PDB entry 5DHS | X-ray diffraction, 2.62 A resolution | chains C and D of the 4 polymer chains in the assembly

# Chain C (and D)
Protein: NAD kinase 1
From: Listeria monocytogenes serovar 1/2a (strain ATCC BAA-679 / EGD-e)
Notes: EC 2.7.1.23; chain D of this document is another copy of the same molecule, construct and numbering; everything in this record applies to it too
UniProt: Q8Y8D7 (NADK1_LISMO); residues 1-264 here = UniProt positions 1-264
Amino-acid sequence (272 residues; numbered 1 to 272; the number before each row is that of its first residue):
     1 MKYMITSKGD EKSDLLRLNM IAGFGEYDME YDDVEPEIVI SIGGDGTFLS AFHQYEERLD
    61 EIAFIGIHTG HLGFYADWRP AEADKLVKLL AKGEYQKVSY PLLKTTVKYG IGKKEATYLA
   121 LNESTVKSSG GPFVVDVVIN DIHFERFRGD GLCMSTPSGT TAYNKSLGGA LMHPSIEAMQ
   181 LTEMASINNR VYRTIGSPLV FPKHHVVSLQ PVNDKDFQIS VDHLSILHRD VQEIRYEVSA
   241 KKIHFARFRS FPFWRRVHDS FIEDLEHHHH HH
Not modelled in the structure: 26, 111-112, 264-272 (chain D: 1, 24-30, 92-96, 109-113, 264-272)
Sequence notes: expression tag (265-272)
Small-molecule neighbours:
  - 5AG (5'-azido-5'-deoxy-8-[(2-{[2-(3-ethynylphenyl)ethyl]amino}-2-oxoethyl)sulfanyl]adenosine), molecule 1: Gly46, Leu49, Asn122, Glu123, Ala162, Tyr163, Ser166, Asp222, His223
  - 5AG, molecule 2: Gly131, Pro132, Phe133, Arg148, Gly149, Asp150, Ala185, Ile187

# How chain C and chain D interact
Residue-residue contacts (63; chain C residue first):
  Ile139(C) - Trp254(D)
  Ile142(C) - Arg255(D)
  His143(C) - His258(D)
  Phe144(C) - Trp254(D)
  Phe144(C) - Val257(D)  hydrophobic
  Phe144(C) - His258(D)  hydrogen bond (backbone-side chain)
  Phe144(C) - Ile262(D)
  Lys165(C) - Ile195(D)
  Lys165(C) - Ser197(D)
  Gly169(C) - Ser197(D)
  Ala170(C) - Ala170(D)  hydrophobic
  Ala170(C) - Pro198(D)
  Leu171(C) - Ile195(D)  hydrophobic
  Leu171(C) - Pro198(D)  hydrogen bond (backbone-backbone)
  Leu171(C) - Leu199(D)
  Leu171(C) - Val200(D)  hydrogen bond (backbone-backbone)
  His173(C) - Val200(D)
  His173(C) - Pro202(D)
  His173(C) - His205(D)
  Ser175(C) - Pro202(D)
  Ile176(C) - Ile176(D)  hydrophobic
  Ile176(C) - Val200(D)  hydrophobic
  Ile176(C) - Pro202(D)  hydrophobic
  Arg193(C) - Ile262(D)
  Thr194(C) - Ile262(D)
  Ile195(C) - Lys165(D)
  Ile195(C) - Leu171(D)  hydrophobic
  Ile195(C) - Val257(D)  hydrophobic
  Ile195(C) - Phe261(D)  hydrophobic
  Ile195(C) - Ile262(D)
  Ser197(C) - Lys165(D)
  Ser197(C) - Gly169(D)
  Pro198(C) - Ala170(D)
  Pro198(C) - Leu171(D)  hydrogen bond (backbone-backbone)
  Leu199(C) - Leu171(D)
  Leu199(C) - Trp254(D)  hydrophobic
  Val200(C) - Leu171(D)  hydrogen bond (backbone-backbone)
  Val200(C) - Met172(D)
  Val200(C) - His173(D)  hydrogen bond (backbone-backbone)
  Val200(C) - Ile176(D)  hydrophobic
  Val200(C) - Trp254(D)
  Phe201(C) - Trp254(D)
  Pro202(C) - His173(D)
  Pro202(C) - Ser175(D)
  Pro202(C) - Ile176(D)  hydrophobic
  His205(C) - His173(D)
  His205(C) - Trp254(D)
  Trp254(C) - Ile139(D)
  Trp254(C) - Phe144(D)
  Trp254(C) - Leu199(D)  hydrophobic
  Trp254(C) - Val200(D)
  Trp254(C) - Phe201(D)
  Trp254(C) - His205(D)  hydrogen bond
  Arg255(C) - Ile142(D)
  Val257(C) - Phe144(D)  hydrophobic
  Val257(C) - Ile195(D)  hydrophobic
  His258(C) - Phe144(D)  hydrogen bond (side chain-backbone)
  Phe261(C) - Ile195(D)  hydrophobic
  Ile262(C) - Phe144(D)
  Ile262(C) - Glu145(D)
  Ile262(C) - Arg193(D)
  Ile262(C) - Thr194(D)
  Ile262(C) - Ile195(D)
Interface residues without a listed pair, chain C (32 interface residues in all): Glu145, Met172, Ala178, Gln180, Pro252
Interface residues without a listed pair, chain D (33 interface residues in all): Asn140, His143, Ala178, Gln180, Pro252

# In short
Chain C and chain D form an interface of 32 and 33 residues respectively; the contacts include 8 hydrogen
bonds. Polar pairs include Phe144(C)-His258(D), Trp254(C)-His205(D) and Leu171(C)-Pro198(D). Bound to chain C:
compound 5AG.
Chain C and chain D are both NAD kinase 1 (Listeria monocytogenes serovar 1/2a (strain ATCC BAA-679 / EGD-e));
the structure, Crystal structure of NAD kinase 1 from Listeria monocytogenes in complex with a novel
inhibitor, was determined by X-ray diffraction together with 5DHP, 5DHQ, 5DHR, 5DHT and 5DHU from the same
study.
